2QOJ - chains Z and X of the 3 polymer chains in the assembly; structure by X-ray diffraction, 2.40 A resolution.

# Chain Z
Name: LAGLIDADG endonuclease
From: Emericella nidulans (strain FGSC A4 / ATCC 38163 / CBS 112.46 / NRRL 194 / M139)
UniProtKB: H9D0N7 (H9D0N7_EMENI); residues 1-254 here correspond to UniProt positions 23-276 (UniProt number = residue number + 22)
Chain sequence (254 residues; row label = number of the first residue in the row):
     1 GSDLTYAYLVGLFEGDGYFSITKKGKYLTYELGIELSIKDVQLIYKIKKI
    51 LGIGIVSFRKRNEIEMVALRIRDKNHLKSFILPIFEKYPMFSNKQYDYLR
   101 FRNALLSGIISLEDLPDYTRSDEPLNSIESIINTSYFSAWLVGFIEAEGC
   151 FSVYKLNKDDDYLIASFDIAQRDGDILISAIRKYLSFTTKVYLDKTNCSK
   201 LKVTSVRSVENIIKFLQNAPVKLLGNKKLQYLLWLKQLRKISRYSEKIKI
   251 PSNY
Differences from the reference sequence: conflict Gly1 (Ala23 in H9D0N7), Ser2 (Gly24 in H9D0N7)
Modified / non-standard residues: Mse66 (selenomethionine; parent Met); Mse90 (selenomethionine; parent Met)
Metal / ion sites: Mg2+ site 1: Gly15, Glu148 (shared with DC416(X) of chain X; 1 residue of chain Y); Mg2+ site 2: Ala147 (shared with DT417(X) of chain X; 1 residue of chain Y)
Reported in the primary citation:
  - Mg2+ coordination: Asp16, Glu148
  - catalytic residues: Asp16, Glu148
  - binding site for I-AniI DNA target seq1 (chain X): Arg59, Arg61, Arg70, Arg72

# Chain X
Molecule: I-AniI DNA target seq1
Sequence (31 nucleotides; numbered 399 to 429; the number before each row is that of its first residue):
   399 GCGCGCTGAGGAGGTTTCTCTGTAAAGCGCA
Unresolved in the structure: 399-400
Metal / ion sites: Mg2+ site 1: DC416 (shared with 1 residue of chain Y; Gly15(Z), Glu148(Z) of chain Z); Mg2+ site 2: DT417 (shared with 1 residue of chain Y; Ala147(Z) of chain Z)

# Chain Z / chain X interface
Pairs across the interface - 54 pairs, chain Z then chain X:
  Asp16(Z) with DT417(X), phosphate contact
  Lys24(Z) with DT405(X), base contact; DG406(X), hydrogen bond to the base; DA407(X), base contact
  Tyr27(Z) with DG403(X), sugar contact; DC404(X), hydrogen bond to the phosphate; DT405(X), phosphate contact
  Ile55(Z) with DA407(X), phosphate contact; DG408(X), phosphate contact
  Arg59(Z) with DA410(X), hydrogen bond to the base; DG411(X), hydrogen bond to the base
  Arg61(Z) with DG411(X), salt bridge to the phosphate; DG412(X), hydrogen bond to the base
  Arg70(Z) with DG408(X), hydrogen bond to the base; DG409(X), hydrogen bond to the base; DA410(X), base contact
  Arg72(Z) with DG406(X), phosphate contact; DA407(X), hydrogen bond to the base; DG408(X), hydrogen bond to the base; DG409(X), hydrogen bond to the base
  Asp73(Z) with DG406(X), sugar contact
  Lys74(Z) with DT405(X), salt bridge to the phosphate; DG406(X), hydrogen bond to the phosphate
  Ile110(Z) with DC404(X), phosphate contact; DT405(X), phosphate contact
  Ala147(Z) with DT417(X), phosphate contact
  Glu148(Z) with DC416(X), phosphate contact; DT417(X), phosphate contact
  Gly149(Z) with DT417(X), sugar contact
  Cys150(Z) with DT417(X), sugar contact; DC418(X), hydrogen bond to the phosphate
  Ser152(Z) with DT419(X), phosphate contact
  Tyr154(Z) with DT419(X), sugar contact; DG420(X), hydrogen bond to the base
  Lys155(Z) with DG420(X), salt bridge to the phosphate
  Leu156(Z) with DT421(X), base contact; DA422(X), base contact; DA423(X), base contact
  Ser166(Z) with DT419(X), base contact
  Asp168(Z) with DC418(X), base contact; DT419(X), base contact
  Ala170(Z) with DC416(X), sugar contact; DT417(X), base contact
  Gln171(Z) with DC416(X), hydrogen bond to the phosphate
  Arg172(Z) with DT415(X), salt bridge to the phosphate; DC416(X), hydrogen bond to the phosphate
  Thr196(Z) with DT415(X), phosphate contact
  Cys198(Z) with DC416(X), base contact
  Lys200(Z) with DT417(X), hydrogen bond to the base; DC418(X), base contact
  Lys202(Z) with DT419(X), hydrogen bond to the base; DG420(X), hydrogen bond to the base
  Lys227(Z) with DC418(X), salt bridge to the phosphate
  Gln230(Z) with DC418(X), phosphate contact
Interface residues without a listed pair, chain Z (33 interface residues in all): Gly15, Lys26, Val153
Interface residues without a listed pair, chain X (20 interface residues in all): DT413

# Summary
The interface between chain Z and chain X involves 33 residues on one side and 20 on the other; the contacts
include 18 hydrogen bonds and 5 salt bridges. Polar contacts include Lys24(Z)-DG406(X), Arg59(Z)-DA410(X) and
Arg59(Z)-DG411(X). From the paper: catalytic residues Asp16(Z) and Glu148(Z); a binding site for I-AniI DNA
target seq1 (chain X) at Arg59(Z), Arg61(Z) and Arg70(Z) among others.
Chain Z is LAGLIDADG endonuclease (Emericella nidulans (strain FGSC A4 / ATCC 38163 / CBS 112.46 / NRRL 194 /
M139)) and chain X is I-AniI DNA target seq1; the structure, Coevolution of a homing endonuclease and its host
target sequence, was determined by X-ray diffraction.
